PDB entry 6SHB | electron microscopy, 3.07 A resolution | chains B and U of the 39 polymer chains in the assembly

== Chain B ==
Protein: CRISPR-associated protein, Cmr5 family
From: Sulfolobus islandicus REY15A
Reference sequence: F0NDX5 (F0NDX5_SULIR); residue numbers follow UniProt; this construct covers 1-155
Amino-acid sequence (155 residues; each row starts with the number of its first residue):
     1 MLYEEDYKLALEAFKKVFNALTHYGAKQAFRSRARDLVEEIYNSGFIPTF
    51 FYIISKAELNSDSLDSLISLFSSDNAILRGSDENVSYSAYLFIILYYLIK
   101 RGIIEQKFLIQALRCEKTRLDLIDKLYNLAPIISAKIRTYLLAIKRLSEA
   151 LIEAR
Unresolved in the structure: 1

== Chain U ==
Molecule: Cognate target RNA
Sequence (46 nucleotides; numbered 1 to 46; the number before each row is that of its first residue):
     1 UGUUAAGUCUGGUUUCCCUCCAGGGUAUCUAAGCUUUGAAAAAAAA
Unresolved in the structure: 1, 45-46

== Interface between chain B and chain U ==
Residue-residue contacts - 17 pairs, chain B then chain U:
  Arg-31(B) with U28(U), salt bridge to the phosphate
  Ser-32(B) with A27(U), phosphate contact
  Arg-33(B) with U26(U), salt bridge to the phosphate
  Arg-35(B) with U28(U), salt bridge to the phosphate; C29(U), salt bridge to the phosphate
  Glu-39(B) with C29(U), hydrogen bond to the sugar
  Tyr-52(B) with G25(U), phosphate contact
  Lys-56(B) with G24(U), salt bridge to the phosphate; G25(U), phosphate contact
  Glu-83(B) with G25(U), phosphate contact; U26(U), phosphate contact
  Tyr-87(B) with G25(U), phosphate contact
  Lys-145(B) with C29(U), sugar contact; U30(U), salt bridge to the phosphate
  Ala-154(B) with U28(U), phosphate contact
  Arg-155(B) with U26(U), hydrogen bond to the phosphate; A27(U), salt bridge to the phosphate
Also at the interface, not in a pair above, chain B (16 interface residues in all): Gln-28, Ala-29, Asp-36, Glu-149

== In short ==
16 residues of chain B face 7 of chain U across their interface; the contacts include 2 hydrogen bonds and 7
salt bridges. Among the polar pairs are Glu-39(B)/C29(U), Arg-155(B)/U26(U) and Arg-31(B)/U28(U).
Here chain B is CRISPR-associated protein, Cmr5 family (Sulfolobus islandicus REY15A) and chain U is Cognate
target RNA. Entry 6SHB (Cryo-EM structure of the Type III-B Cmr-beta bound to cognate target RNA and AMPPnP,
state 1 ...) was determined by electron microscopy, deposited together with 6S6B, 6S8B, 6S8E, 6S91, 6SH8 and
6SIC.
